Entry 8YAL (electron microscopy, 3.10 A resolution); this record covers chains F and I of the 6 polymer chains in the assembly.

== Chain F ==
Molecule: Tubulin beta-1 chain
Source organism: Caenorhabditis elegans
UniProt: P12456 (TBB1_CAEEL); residue numbers follow UniProt; this construct covers 1-441
Amino-acid sequence (441 residues; row label = number of the first residue in the row):
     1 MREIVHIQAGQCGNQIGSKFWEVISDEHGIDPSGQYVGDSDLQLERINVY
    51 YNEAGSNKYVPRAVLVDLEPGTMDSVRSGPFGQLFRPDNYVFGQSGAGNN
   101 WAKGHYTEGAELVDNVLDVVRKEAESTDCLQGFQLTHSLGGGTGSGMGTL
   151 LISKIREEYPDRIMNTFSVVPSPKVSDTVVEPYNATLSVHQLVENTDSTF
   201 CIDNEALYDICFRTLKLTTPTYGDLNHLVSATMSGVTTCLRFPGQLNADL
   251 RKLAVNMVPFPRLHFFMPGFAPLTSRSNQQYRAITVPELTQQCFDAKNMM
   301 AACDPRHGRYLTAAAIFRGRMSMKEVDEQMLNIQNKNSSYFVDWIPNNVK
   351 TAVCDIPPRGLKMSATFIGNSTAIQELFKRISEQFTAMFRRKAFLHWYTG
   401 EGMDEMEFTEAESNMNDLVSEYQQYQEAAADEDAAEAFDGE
Unresolved in the structure: 428-441
Small-molecule neighbours: phosphomethylphosphonic acid guanylate ester (G2P): Gly10, Gln11, Cys12, Gln15, Ile16, Asp67, Gly96, Ala97, Gly98, Asn99, Ser138, Gly141, Gly142, Thr143, Gly144, Ser145, Val169, Asp177, Asn204, Tyr222, Leu225, Asn226
Curated features (UniProtKB/Swiss-Prot):
  - binding site (GTP): Gln11, Glu69, Ser138, Gly142, Thr143, Gly144, Asn204, Asn226
  - binding site (Mg(2+)): Glu69

== Chain I ==
Molecule: Alpha-tubulin N-acetyltransferase 2
Source organism: Caenorhabditis elegans
Notes: EC 2.3.1.108
UniProt: Q23192 (ATAT2_CAEEL); residues 1-263 here = UniProt positions 1-263
Amino-acid sequence (263 residues; each row starts with the number of its first residue):
     1 MEIAFDLSTIFTDNIQRLTRTDLLKYGPKRYWAVAQSIDCLGEMSSKFHG
    51 WKRVITMYDKIVDHDEEQTTYIMWEKVNGSKSILKGLLRVGYKTLYLTDN
   101 EQNQYMEKAMCILDFFVVPTEQRSGNGFKMFDEMLKAENVTVDQCAFDKP
   151 SAALQQFLEKYYDRKDLVWQSNKYALCSNFFIGRHPTVPFTPRQTKRASR
   201 ASSAVSSHASSRNTSPIGRNRPRHDSVADLMRQDMLAGVRAEVDPNSPTG
   251 LKNARDFGHRRIW
Unresolved in the structure: 1-213

== How chain F and chain I interact ==
Pairs across the interface (34; chain F residue first):
  Lys19(F) with Asp225(I), salt bridge
  Glu22(F) with Asp225(I)
  Leu215(F) with Val227(I), hydrophobic; Leu230(I), hydrophobic
  Leu217(F) with Ser226(I)
  Thr221(F) with Pro222(I); His224(I), hydrogen bond (side chain-backbone)
  Gly223(F) with Asp225(I)
  Asp224(F) with His224(I); Asp225(I); Ser226(I), hydrogen bond (side chain-backbone); Val227(I)
  His227(F) with Asp225(I), salt bridge; Val227(I); Ala228(I); Met231(I)
  Ala231(F) with Met231(I), hydrophobic
  Phe270(F) with Met231(I), hydrophobic
  Arg276(F) with Leu230(I)
  Gln279(F) with Asp229(I); Leu230(I); Arg232(I); Gln233(I)
  Gln280(F) with Gln233(I); Leu236(I)
  Ile284(F) with Gln233(I)
  Arg359(F) with Arg232(I)
  Gly360(F) with Met231(I); Arg232(I); Gln233(I), hydrogen bond (backbone-backbone); Asp234(I)
  Leu361(F) with Met231(I); Gln233(I)
  Lys362(F) with Gln233(I)
Other interface residues (no listed pair), chain F (22 interface residues in all): Leu228, Pro272, Leu273, Thr274
Other interface residues (no listed pair), chain I (14 interface residues in all): Arg221

== Overview ==
Chain F and chain I form an interface of 22 and 14 residues respectively, with 3 hydrogen bonds and 2 salt
bridges. Polar pairs include Lys19(F)-Asp225(I), His227(F)-Asp225(I) and Thr221(F)-His224(I). Bound to chain
F: phosphomethylphosphonic acid guanylate ester.
Here chain F is Tubulin beta-1 chain and chain I is Alpha-tubulin N-acetyltransferase 2, both from
Caenorhabditis elegans. Entry 8YAL (ATAT-2 bound K40Q MEC-12/MEC-7 microtubule) was determined by electron
microscopy together with 8Y9F, 8YAJ and 8YAR from the same study.
